3VXX - chains A and C of the 3 polymer chains in the assembly; structure by X-ray diffraction, 2.20 A resolution.

== Chain A ==
Name: Methyl-CpG-binding domain protein 4
From: Mus musculus
Notes: EC 3.2.2.-; fragment: methyl CpG binding domain
UniProt: Q9Z2D7 (MBD4_MOUSE); residues 69-136 here = UniProt positions 69-136
Chain sequence (69 residues; each row starts with the number of its first residue):
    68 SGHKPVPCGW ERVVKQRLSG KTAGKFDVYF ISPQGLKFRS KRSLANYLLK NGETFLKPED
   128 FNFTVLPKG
Unresolved in the structure: 68-71, 135-136
Disulfides: Cys75 forms a disulfide with the same residue of a neighbouring copy of this chain
Sequence notes: expression tag (68)
What the authors report for this chain:
  - binding site for the 14-nt DNA strand (chain C): Arg84, Asp94, Tyr96, Lys104
  - binding site for the 14-nt DNA strand: Arg84, Arg106
  - contacts within the chain: Val80-Tyr96 (hydrophobic contact), Arg84-Asp94 (salt bridge)
  - conformationally variable residues (side-chain flip): Tyr96
  - specificity-determining residues: Asp94 (proposed by the authors, not directly observed)

== Chain C ==
Molecule: 14-nt DNA strand
Sequence (14 nucleotides; numbered 1 to 14; the number before each row is that of its first residue):
     1 GTCCGGTAGT GACT
Modified positions: 5CM (5-methyl-2'-deoxy-cytidine-5'-monophosphate) at position 4

== How chain A and chain C interact ==
Residue-residue contacts (15; chain A residue first):
  Lys82(A) - DT2(C)  salt bridge to the phosphate
  Lys82(A) - DC3(C)  salt bridge to the phosphate
  Arg84(A) - 5CM_4(C)  phosphate contact
  Arg84(A) - DG5(C)  hydrogen bond to the base
  Leu85(A) - 5CM_4(C)  hydrogen bond to the phosphate
  Ser86(A) - 5CM_4(C)  hydrogen bond to the phosphate
  Gly87(A) - 5CM_4(C)  phosphate contact
  Gly87(A) - DG5(C)  phosphate contact
  Lys88(A) - DG5(C)  hydrogen bond to the phosphate
  Lys88(A) - DG6(C)  salt bridge to the phosphate
  Thr89(A) - 5CM_4(C)  sugar contact
  Thr89(A) - DG5(C)  hydrogen bond to the phosphate
  Asp94(A) - 5CM_4(C)  base contact
  Lys104(A) - DT2(C)  base contact
  Arg106(A) - 5CM_4(C)  base contact
Also at the interface, not in a pair above, chain A (11 interface residues in all): Tyr96

== Overview ==
The interface between chain A and chain C involves 11 residues on one side and 5 on the other; the contacts
include 5 hydrogen bonds and 3 salt bridges. Polar contacts include Arg84(A)-DG5(C), Leu85(A)-5CM_4(C) and
Ser86(A)-5CM_4(C). From the paper: a binding site for the 14-nt DNA strand (chain C) at Arg84(A), Asp94(A) and
Tyr96(A) among others; a binding site for the 14-nt DNA strand at Arg84(A) and Arg106(A).
Here chain A is Methyl-CpG-binding domain protein 4 (Mus musculus) and chain C is a 14-nt DNA strand. Entry
3VXX (Crystal structure of methyl CpG binding domain of MBD4 in complex with the 5mCG/5mCG sequence) was
determined by X-ray diffraction (same publication as 3VXV, 3VYB and 3VYQ).
